5JCJ - chains A and B of the 4 polymer chains in the assembly; structure by X-ray diffraction, 1.76 A resolution.

# Chain A (and B)
Molecule: Pteridine reductase
Source organism: Trypanosoma brucei brucei
Notes: chain B of this document is another copy of the same molecule, construct and numbering; everything in this record applies to it too
UniProtKB: O76290 (O76290_TRYBB); residues 1-268 here = UniProt positions 1-268
Amino-acid sequence (288 residues; numbered -19 to 268; the number before each row is that of its first residue; numbers below 1 keep their minus sign (Met-19 is residue -19)):
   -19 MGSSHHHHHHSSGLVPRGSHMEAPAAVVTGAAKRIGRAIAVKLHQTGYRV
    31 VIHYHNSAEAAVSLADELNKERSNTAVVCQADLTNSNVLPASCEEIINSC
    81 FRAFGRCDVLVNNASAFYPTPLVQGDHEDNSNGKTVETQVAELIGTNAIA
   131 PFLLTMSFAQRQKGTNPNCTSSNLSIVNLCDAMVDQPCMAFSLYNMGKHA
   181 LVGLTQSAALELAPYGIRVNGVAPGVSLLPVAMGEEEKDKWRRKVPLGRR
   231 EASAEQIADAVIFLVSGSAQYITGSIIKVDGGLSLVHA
Not modelled in the structure: -19 to 1, 104-112, 143-151 (chain B: -19 to 0, 104-113, 143-152)
Construct notes: initiating methionine (-19); expression tag (-18 to 0)
Small-molecule neighbours:
  - 6JM (2-(3,4-dihydroxyphenyl)-3,6-dihydroxy-4H-1-benzopyran-4-one): Arg14, Ser95, Phe97, Asp161, Met163, Cys168, Tyr174, Gly205, Val206, Ser207, Leu208, Leu209, Pro210, Trp221
  - NADP (NAP; NADP nicotinamide-adenine-dinucleotide phosphate): Gly10, Arg14, Ile15, Gly16, His33, Tyr34, His35, Asn36, Ser37, Ala61, Asp62, Leu63, Thr64, Asn93, Ala94, Ser95, Ala96, Thr126, Leu159, Cys160, Asp161, Tyr174, Lys178, Pro204, Gly205, Val206, Ser207, Leu208
From the paper describing this entry:
  - conformationally variable residues (side-chain flip): Trp221
  - binding site for 6JM: Asp161, Gly205, Trp221
  - post-translational modification sites: Cys168

# Chain A / chain B interface
Pairs across the interface (56):
  Gln186(A) - Leu265(B)
  Ala189(A) - Leu265(B)  hydrophobic
  Ala193(A) - Pro226(B)  hydrophobic
  Ala193(A) - Leu227(B)
  Arg198(A) - Leu227(B)
  Val206(A) - Tyr251(B)  hydrogen bond (backbone-side chain)
  Val225(A) - Tyr251(B)
  Pro226(A) - Leu190(B)  hydrophobic
  Pro226(A) - Ala193(B)  hydrophobic
  Leu227(A) - Ala193(B)
  Leu227(A) - Arg198(B)
  Leu227(A) - Gln250(B)
  Leu227(A) - Tyr251(B)
  Arg230(A) - Tyr251(B)  hydrogen bond (backbone-side chain)
  Glu231(A) - Tyr251(B)
  Ala232(A) - Tyr251(B)  hydrogen bond (backbone-side chain)
  Gln236(A) - Tyr251(B)
  Asp239(A) - Ser248(B)
  Phe243(A) - Phe243(B)  hydrophobic
  Ser248(A) - Asp239(B)
  Gln250(A) - Leu227(B)
  Tyr251(A) - Val206(B)
  Tyr251(A) - Val225(B)
  Tyr251(A) - Leu227(B)
  Tyr251(A) - Arg230(B)  hydrogen bond (side chain-backbone)
  Tyr251(A) - Glu231(B)
  Tyr251(A) - Ala232(B)  hydrogen bond (side chain-backbone)
  Tyr251(A) - Gln236(B)
  Tyr251(A) - Val259(B)
  Tyr251(A) - Asp260(B)
  Tyr251(A) - Gly261(B)  hydrogen bond (backbone-backbone)
  Ile252(A) - Ile257(B)  hydrophobic
  Ile252(A) - Lys258(B)
  Ile252(A) - Val259(B)  hydrophobic
  Thr253(A) - Asp260(B)
  Thr253(A) - Gly261(B)
  Thr253(A) - Gly262(B)
  Gly254(A) - Lys258(B)  hydrogen bond (backbone-side chain)
  Gly254(A) - Leu265(B)
  Ser255(A) - Lys258(B)  hydrogen bond (side chain-backbone)
  Ile257(A) - Ile252(B)  hydrophobic
  Ile257(A) - Ile257(B)  hydrophobic
  Lys258(A) - Ile252(B)
  Lys258(A) - Gly254(B)  hydrogen bond (side chain-backbone)
  Lys258(A) - Ser255(B)  hydrogen bond (backbone-side chain)
  Val259(A) - Tyr251(B)
  Val259(A) - Ile252(B)  hydrophobic
  Asp260(A) - Tyr251(B)
  Asp260(A) - Thr253(B)
  Gly261(A) - Tyr251(B)  hydrogen bond (backbone-backbone)
  Gly261(A) - Thr253(B)
  Gly262(A) - Thr253(B)
  Leu265(A) - Gln186(B)
  Leu265(A) - Ala189(B)  hydrophobic
  Leu265(A) - Gly254(B)
  Val266(A) - Leu190(B)  hydrophobic
Other interface residues (no listed pair), chain A (33 interface residues in all): Leu190, Pro194, Ala240, Gly247
Other interface residues (no listed pair), chain B (34 interface residues in all): Pro194, Gly196, Ala240, Gly247, Val266

# In short
The interface between chain A and chain B involves 33 residues on one side and 34 on the other; the contacts
include 11 hydrogen bonds. Polar pairs include Val206(A)-Tyr251(B), Arg230(A)-Tyr251(B) and
Ala232(A)-Tyr251(B). Chain A binds NADP and compound 6JM. From the paper: a binding site for 6JM at Asp161(A),
Gly205(A) and Trp221(A); a modification site at Cys168(A).
Both chains are Pteridine reductase (Trypanosoma brucei brucei). Entry 5JCJ (Trypanosoma brucei PTR1 in
complex with inhibitor NMT-H037 (compound 7)) was determined by X-ray diffraction together with 5JCX, 5JDC and
5JDI from the same study.
